6IHH - chains A and B; structure by X-ray diffraction, 1.80 A resolution.

# Chain A (and B)
Molecule: Alclohol dehydrogenase
Organism: Ralstonia sp
Notes: chain B of this document is another copy of the same molecule, construct and numbering; everything in this record applies to it too
UniProt: C0IR58 (C0IR58_9RALS); numbering as in UniProt (aligned over 1-249)
Amino-acid sequence (249 residues; row label = number of the first residue in the row):
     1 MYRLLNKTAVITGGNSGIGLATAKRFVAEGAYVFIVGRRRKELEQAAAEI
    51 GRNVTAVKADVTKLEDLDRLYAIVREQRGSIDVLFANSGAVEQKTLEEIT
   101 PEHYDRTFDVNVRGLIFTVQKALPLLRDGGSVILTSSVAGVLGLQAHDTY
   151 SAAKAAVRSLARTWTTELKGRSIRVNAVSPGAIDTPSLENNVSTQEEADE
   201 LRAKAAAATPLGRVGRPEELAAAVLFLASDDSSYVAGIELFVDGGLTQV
Differences from the reference sequence: engineered mutation Val91 (Ile in C0IR58), Ser187 (Ile in C0IR58), Leu188 (Ile in C0IR58), Asn191 (Gln in C0IR58), Ala205 (Phe in C0IR58)
Residues lining bound ligands:
  - NADPH (A6O; (2R,3S)-2-ethyl-2-[(2E)-2-(6-methoxy-3,4-dihydro-2H-naphthalen-1-ylidene)ethyl]-3-oxidanyl-cyclopentan-1-one): Ser137, Val138, Ala139, Leu144, His147, Tyr150, Gly181, Ala182, Ser187, Leu188, Asn190, Leu201, Lys204, Ala205, Ala208, Leu246
  - NADP (NAP; NADP nicotinamide-adenine-dinucleotide phosphate): Gly13, Gly14, Asn15, Ser16, Gly17, Ile18, Gly19, Gly37, Arg38, Arg39, Ala59, Asp60, Val61, Thr62, Asn87, Ser88, Gly89, Ala90, Val110, Asn111, Thr135, Ser136, Ser137, Tyr150, Lys154, Pro180, Gly181, Ala182, Ile183, Thr185, Pro186, Ser187, Leu188

# Chain A / chain B interface
Contacting residue pairs - 75 pairs, chain A then chain B:
  Leu64(A) - Pro101(B)  hydrophobic
  Thr95(A) - Glu167(B)
  Leu96(A) - Ile116(B)
  Leu96(A) - Val119(B)  hydrophobic
  Leu96(A) - Gln120(B)  hydrogen bond (backbone-side chain)
  Leu96(A) - Leu123(B)  hydrophobic
  Leu96(A) - Trp164(B)
  Leu96(A) - Glu167(B)  hydrogen bond (backbone-side chain)
  Glu97(A) - Gln120(B)
  Ile99(A) - Ile116(B)  hydrophobic
  Ile99(A) - Phe117(B)
  Ile99(A) - Gln120(B)  hydrogen bond (backbone-side chain)
  Thr100(A) - Phe117(B)
  Pro101(A) - Leu64(B)  hydrophobic
  Pro101(A) - Phe117(B)
  Tyr104(A) - Phe108(B)
  Tyr104(A) - Val112(B)
  Tyr104(A) - Arg113(B)
  Tyr104(A) - Ile116(B)  hydrophobic
  Asp105(A) - Arg113(B)  salt bridge
  Phe108(A) - Tyr104(B)
  Phe108(A) - Phe108(B)  hydrophobic
  Val112(A) - Tyr104(B)
  Arg113(A) - Pro101(B)
  Arg113(A) - Tyr104(B)
  Arg113(A) - Asp105(B)  salt bridge
  Ile116(A) - Leu96(B)
  Ile116(A) - Ile99(B)  hydrophobic
  Ile116(A) - Tyr104(B)  hydrophobic
  Phe117(A) - Ile99(B)
  Phe117(A) - Thr100(B)
  Phe117(A) - Pro101(B)
  Val119(A) - Leu96(B)  hydrophobic
  Gln120(A) - Leu96(B)  hydrogen bond (side chain-backbone)
  Gln120(A) - Glu97(B)
  Gln120(A) - Ile99(B)  hydrogen bond (side chain-backbone)
  Leu123(A) - Leu96(B)  hydrophobic
  Val141(A) - Arg162(B)  hydrogen bond (backbone-side chain)
  Leu142(A) - Arg162(B)
  Gly143(A) - Arg162(B)
  Gly143(A) - Thr163(B)
  Gly143(A) - Thr166(B)  hydrogen bond (backbone-side chain)
  Leu144(A) - Thr163(B)
  Gln145(A) - Thr166(B)
  Gln145(A) - Glu167(B)
  Ala146(A) - Glu167(B)  hydrogen bond (backbone-side chain)
  Asp148(A) - Leu160(B)
  Asp148(A) - Thr163(B)
  Asp148(A) - Trp164(B)  hydrogen bond
  Asp148(A) - Glu167(B)
  Ser151(A) - Ser159(B)  hydrogen bond (backbone-side chain)
  Ala152(A) - Ala156(B)
  Ala152(A) - Ser159(B)  hydrogen bond (backbone-side chain)
  Ala155(A) - Ala155(B)
  Ala155(A) - Ser159(B)
  Ala156(A) - Ala152(B)
  Ser159(A) - Ser151(B)  hydrogen bond (side chain-backbone)
  Ser159(A) - Ala152(B)  hydrogen bond (side chain-backbone)
  Ser159(A) - Ala155(B)
  Leu160(A) - Asp148(B)
  Arg162(A) - Val141(B)  hydrogen bond (side chain-backbone)
  Arg162(A) - Leu142(B)
  Arg162(A) - Gly143(B)
  Thr163(A) - Gly143(B)
  Thr163(A) - Leu144(B)
  Thr163(A) - Asp148(B)
  Trp164(A) - Leu96(B)
  Trp164(A) - Asp148(B)  hydrogen bond
  Thr166(A) - Gly143(B)  hydrogen bond (side chain-backbone)
  Thr166(A) - Gln145(B)
  Glu167(A) - Thr95(B)
  Glu167(A) - Leu96(B)  hydrogen bond (side chain-backbone)
  Glu167(A) - Gln145(B)
  Glu167(A) - Ala146(B)  hydrogen bond (side chain-backbone)
  Glu167(A) - Asp148(B)
Interface residues without a listed pair, chain A (38 interface residues in all): Lys94, His147, Thr149
Interface residues without a listed pair, chain B (40 interface residues in all): Lys94, Glu98, Gly140, His147, Thr149

# Summary
38 residues of chain A face 40 of chain B across their interface, with 18 hydrogen bonds and 2 salt bridges.
Polar contacts include Asp105(A)-Arg113(B), Leu96(A)-Gln120(B) and Leu96(A)-Glu167(B). Bound to chain A: NADP
and NADPH.
Both chains are Alclohol dehydrogenase (Ralstonia sp). Entry 6IHH (Crystal structure of RasADH F12 from
Ralstonia.sp in complex with NADPH and A6O) was determined by X-ray diffraction together with 6IHI from the
same study.
